PDB entry 2F6J | X-ray diffraction, 2.00 A resolution | chains B and C of the 4 polymer chains in the assembly

# Chain B (and C)
Name: bromodomain PHD finger transcription factor
Organism: Homo sapiens
Notes: fragment: finger-linker-bromodomain (residues 2583-2751); chain C of this document is another copy of the same molecule, construct and numbering; everything in this record applies to it too
UniProt: Q7Z7D6 (Q7Z7D6_HUMAN); residues 6-174 here correspond to UniProt positions 2583-2751 (UniProt number = residue number + 2577)
Amino-acid sequence (174 residues; each row starts with the number of its first residue):
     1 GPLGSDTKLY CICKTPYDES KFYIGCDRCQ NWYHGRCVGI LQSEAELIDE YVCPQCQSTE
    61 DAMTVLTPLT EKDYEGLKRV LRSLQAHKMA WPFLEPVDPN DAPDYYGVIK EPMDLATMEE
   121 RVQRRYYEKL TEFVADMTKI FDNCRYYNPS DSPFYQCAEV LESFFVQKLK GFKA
Unresolved in the structure: 1-6, 174 (chain C: 1-7, 174)
Differences from the reference sequence: cloning artifact (1-5); modified residue (63, 89, 113, 118, 137)
Modified positions: Mse63, Mse89, Mse113, Mse118, Mse137 (selenomethionine; parent Met)
Bound ions: Zn2+ site 1: C11, C13, H34, C37; Zn2+ site 2: C26, C29, C53, C56

# Interface between chain B and chain C
Contacting residue pairs (18):
  Y17(B) - Q42(C)  hydrogen bond
  E19(B) - L41(C)
  E19(B) - Q42(C)  hydrogen bond (backbone-side chain)
  S20(B) - K21(C)
  S20(B) - F22(C)  hydrogen bond (backbone-backbone)
  S20(B) - R36(C)
  S20(B) - Q42(C)
  K21(B) - S20(C)
  K21(B) - F22(C)
  K21(B) - Q42(C)  hydrogen bond (backbone-side chain)
  F22(B) - S20(C)  hydrogen bond (backbone-backbone)
  F22(B) - K21(C)
  F22(B) - F22(C)
  L41(B) - E19(C)
  Q42(B) - Y17(C)
  Q42(B) - E19(C)  hydrogen bond (backbone-side chain)
  Q42(B) - K21(C)  hydrogen bond (side chain-backbone)
  Q42(B) - Y23(C)  hydrogen bond (side chain-backbone)
Also at the interface, not in a pair above, chain B (10 interface residues in all): D18, Y23, I40
Also at the interface, not in a pair above, chain C (10 interface residues in all): I40

# Overview
Chain B and chain C each contribute 10 residues to their interface, with 8 hydrogen bonds. Polar pairs include
Y17(B)-Q42(C), E19(B)-Q42(C) and K21(B)-Q42(C). C11(B), C13(B), H34(B) and C37(B) form the Zn2+ site 1. The
Zn2+ site 2 is built by C26(B), C29(B), C53(B) and C56(B).
Both chains are bromodomain PHD finger transcription factor (Homo sapiens). Entry 2F6J (Crystal structure of
PHD finger-linker-bromodomain fragment of human BPTF in the H3(1-15)K4me3 bound state) was determined by X-ray
diffraction together with 2F6N and 2FSA from the same study.
